PDB entry 5VX8 | X-ray diffraction, 2.00 A resolution | chain A

# Chain A
Name: Outer capsid protein VP4
Organism: Human rotavirus A
UniProtKB: D7F7M7 (D7F7M7_9REOV); numbering as in UniProt (aligned over 65-223)
Amino-acid sequence (161 residues; each row starts with the number of its first residue):
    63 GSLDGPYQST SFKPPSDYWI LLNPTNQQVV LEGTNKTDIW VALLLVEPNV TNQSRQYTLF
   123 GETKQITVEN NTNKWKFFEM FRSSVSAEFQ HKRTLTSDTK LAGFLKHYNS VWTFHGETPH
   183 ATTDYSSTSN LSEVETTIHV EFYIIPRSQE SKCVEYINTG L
Unresolved in the structure: 63-64
Construct notes: expression tag (63-64)
Reported in the primary citation:
  - contacts within the chain: Arg209-Glu212 (hydrogen bond)

# In short
From the paper: contacts within the chain involving Arg209 and Glu212.
Chain A is Outer capsid protein VP4 (Human rotavirus A); the structure, VP8* of P[6] Human Rotavirus RV3, was
determined by X-ray diffraction, deposited together with 5VX4, 5VX5 and 5VX9.
